PDB entry 7O5O | X-ray diffraction, 1.80 A resolution | chains A and P

# Chain A
Molecule: 14-3-3 protein sigma
From: Homo sapiens
Reference sequence: P31947 (1433S_HUMAN); residues 1-231 here = UniProt positions 1-231
Chain sequence (236 residues; each row starts with the number of its first residue; numbers below 1 keep their minus sign (Gly-4 is residue -4)):
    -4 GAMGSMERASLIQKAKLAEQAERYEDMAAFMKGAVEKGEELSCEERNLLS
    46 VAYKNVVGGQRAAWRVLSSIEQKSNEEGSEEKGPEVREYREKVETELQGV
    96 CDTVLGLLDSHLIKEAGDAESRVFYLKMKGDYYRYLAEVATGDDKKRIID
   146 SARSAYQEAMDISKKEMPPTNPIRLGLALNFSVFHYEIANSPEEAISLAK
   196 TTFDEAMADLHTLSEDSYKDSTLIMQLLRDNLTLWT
Not modelled in the structure: -4 to -3, 72-77
Covalent attachments: 4-methanoyl-N-[(1-methylpyrazol-4-yl)methyl]benzamide (V3K) linked to Lys122
Modified positions: Cys38 (S-hydroxycysteine; CSO)
Sequence notes: expression tag (-4 to 0)
Ion coordination: Ca2+ near Glu2 (its only coordinating residue here)
Residues lining bound ligands: V3K (4-methanoyl-N-[(1-methylpyrazol-4-yl)methyl]benzamide): Phe119, Pro167, Ile168, Gly171, Leu218, Ile219, Leu222
Swiss-Prot annotation at these positions:
  - site (Interaction with phosphoserine on interacting protein): Arg56, Arg129
  - modified residue (Phosphoserine): Ser5, Ser74
What the authors report for this chain:
  - binding site for V3K: Lys122

# Chain P
Molecule: Transcription factor p65
Reference sequence: Q04206 (TF65_HUMAN); residue numbers follow UniProt; this construct covers 39-51
Chain sequence (13 residues; each row starts with the number of its first residue):
    39 EGRSAGSIPGRRS
Not modelled in the structure: 39-42
Modified positions: Ser45 (phosphoserine; SEP)
Sequence notes: variant Arg49 (Glu in Q04206)
What the authors report for this chain:
  - post-translational modification sites: Ser45

# Chain A / chain P interface
Residue-residue contacts (29):
  Glu14(A) with Arg50(P); Ser51(P), hydrogen bond (side chain-backbone)
  Asn42(A) with Ser51(P)
  Leu43(A) with Ser51(P)
  Val46(A) with Gly48(P); Arg49(P); Arg50(P); Ser51(P)
  Lys49(A) with Ser45(P); Ile46(P); Gly48(P)
  Asn50(A) with Gly48(P); Arg49(P), hydrogen bond (side chain-backbone)
  Arg56(A) with Ser45(P)
  Lys122(A) with Ile46(P)
  Arg129(A) with Ser45(P)
  Tyr130(A) with Ser45(P)
  Leu174(A) with Gly44(P); Ser45(P); Ile46(P)
  Asn175(A) with Ser45(P); Ile46(P), hydrogen bond (side chain-backbone)
  Val178(A) with Gly44(P)
  Glu182(A) with Ala43(P)
  Leu222(A) with Pro47(P)
  Asn226(A) with Ala43(P); Gly44(P), hydrogen bond (side chain-backbone)
  Leu229(A) with Ala43(P)
  Trp230(A) with Ala43(P)
Interface residues without a listed pair, chain A (21 interface residues in all): Tyr19, Gly171, Ile219

# Overview
Chain A and chain P form an interface of 21 and 9 residues respectively; the contacts include 4 hydrogen
bonds. Polar pairs include Glu14(A)-Ser51(P), Asn50(A)-Arg49(P) and Asn175(A)-Ile46(P). Ligands of chain P:
compound V3K. Compound V3K is covalently linked to Lys122(A). From the paper: a binding site for V3K at
Lys122(A); a modification site at Ser45(P).
Chain A is 14-3-3 protein sigma (Homo sapiens) and chain P is Transcription factor p65; the structure, 14-3-3
sigma with RelA/p65 binding site pS45 and covalently bound TCF521-165, was determined by X-ray diffraction
(same publication as 7BI3, 7BIQ, 7BIW, 7BIY, 7BJB, 7BJF and 54 further entries).
